Entry 5MV3 (X-ray diffraction, 2.95 A resolution); this record covers chains A and B of the 3 polymer chains in the assembly.

# Chain A
Molecule: heavy chain of ACC1 Fab fragment
From: Mus musculus
Notes: antibody fragment or engineered binder
Chain sequence (218 residues; row label = number of the first residue in the row):
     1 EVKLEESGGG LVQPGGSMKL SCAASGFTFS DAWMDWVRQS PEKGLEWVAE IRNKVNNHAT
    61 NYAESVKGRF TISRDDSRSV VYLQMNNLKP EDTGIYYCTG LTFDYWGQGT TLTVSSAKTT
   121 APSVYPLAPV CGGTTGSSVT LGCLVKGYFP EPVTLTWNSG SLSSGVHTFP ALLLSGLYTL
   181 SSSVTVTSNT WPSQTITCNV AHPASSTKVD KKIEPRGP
Disordered / not traced: 133-134
Disulfides: Cys22-Cys98, Cys143-Cys198

# Chain B
Molecule: light chain of ACC1 Fab fragment
From: Mus musculus
Notes: antibody fragment or engineered binder
Chain sequence (218 residues; numbered 1 to 218; the number before each row is that of its first residue):
     1 DIVLTQSPAS LAVSLGQRAT ISCRASESVD NYGISSMNWF QQKAGQPPKF LIYAASKQGS
    61 GVPARFSGSG SGTDFSLIIH PVEEDDTAVY FCQQSKGVPY TFGGGTKLEI KRADAAPTVS
   121 IFPPSSEQLT SGGASVVCFL NNFYPKDINV KWKIDGSERQ NGVLNSWTDQ DSKDSTYSMS
   181 STLTLTKDEY ERHNSYTCEA THKTSTSPIV KSFNRNEC
Disulfides: Cys23-Cys92, Cys138-Cys198

# Chain A / chain B interface
Contacting residue pairs - 66 pairs, chain A then chain B:
  Gln39(A) - Gln42(B)  hydrogen bond
  Gln39(A) - Phe91(B)
  Leu45(A) - Phe91(B)  hydrophobic
  Leu45(A) - Phe102(B)
  Trp47(A) - Val98(B)  hydrophobic
  Trp47(A) - Pro99(B)  hydrophobic
  Trp47(A) - Tyr100(B)
  Glu50(A) - Tyr100(B)  hydrogen bond
  Arg52(A) - Tyr100(B)
  Tyr97(A) - Gln42(B)
  Tyr97(A) - Pro47(B)  hydrophobic
  Phe103(A) - Phe40(B)
  Phe103(A) - Phe50(B)
  Phe103(A) - Gln93(B)
  Phe103(A) - Tyr100(B)  hydrophobic
  Asp104(A) - Phe50(B)
  Trp106(A) - Phe40(B)
  Trp106(A) - Pro48(B)
  Trp106(A) - Phe102(B)  hydrophobic
  Gly107(A) - Pro47(B)
  Gln108(A) - Pro47(B)
  Tyr125(A) - Ser125(B)
  Tyr125(A) - Gln128(B)
  Tyr125(A) - Ser131(B)  hydrogen bond
  Pro126(A) - Ser125(B)
  Pro126(A) - Glu127(B)
  Leu127(A) - Phe122(B)  hydrophobic
  Leu127(A) - Pro123(B)
  Ala128(A) - Phe122(B)
  Val130(A) - Ile121(B)
  Val130(A) - Phe213(B)  hydrophobic
  Val130(A) - Glu217(B)
  Cys131(A) - Glu217(B)
  Cys131(A) - Cys218(B)  disulfide
  Thr140(A) - Ser120(B)
  Thr140(A) - Phe122(B)
  Gly142(A) - Phe139(B)
  Leu144(A) - Ser135(B)
  Lys146(A) - Ser135(B)
  His167(A) - Asn141(B)
  His167(A) - Asn142(B)  hydrogen bond
  His167(A) - Ser178(B)  hydrogen bond
  Thr168(A) - Thr168(B)
  Phe169(A) - Phe139(B)  hydrophobic
  Phe169(A) - Asn141(B)
  Phe169(A) - Ser166(B)
  Phe169(A) - Thr168(B)
  Phe169(A) - Ser178(B)
  Phe169(A) - Met179(B)
  Phe169(A) - Ser180(B)
  Pro170(A) - Ser166(B)  hydrogen bond (backbone-side chain)
  Pro170(A) - Trp167(B)
  Leu172(A) - Asn165(B)
  Leu172(A) - Ser166(B)
  Leu173(A) - Leu164(B)
  Leu174(A) - Leu164(B)  hydrophobic
  Leu174(A) - Thr184(B)
  Ser181(A) - Phe139(B)
  Ser181(A) - Ser180(B)  hydrogen bond
  Ser182(A) - Phe139(B)
  Ser183(A) - Phe139(B)
  Ser183(A) - Asn141(B)  hydrogen bond
  Lys211(A) - Glu127(B)  salt bridge
  Arg216(A) - Pro123(B)  hydrogen bond (side chain-backbone)
  Arg216(A) - Pro124(B)  hydrogen bond (side chain-backbone)
  Pro218(A) - Cys218(B)
Other interface residues (no listed pair), chain A (40 interface residues in all): Asp35, Val37, Thr102, Val124, Pro129, Leu141
Other interface residues (no listed pair), chain B (38 interface residues in all): Gln46, Val137
Disulfides between the chains: Cys131(A)-Cys218(B)

# In short
Chain A and chain B form an interface of 40 and 38 residues respectively; the contacts include 1 disulfide
bond, 10 hydrogen bonds and 1 salt bridge. Among the polar pairs are Lys211(A)-Glu127(B), Gln39(A)-Gln42(B)
and Glu50(A)-Tyr100(B).
Chain A is heavy chain of ACC1 Fab fragment and chain B is light chain of ACC1 Fab fragment, both from Mus
musculus; the structure, ACC1 Fab fragment in complex with CII583-591 (CG10), was determined by X-ray
diffraction together with 5MU0, 5MU2, 5MUB and 5MV4 from the same study.
